PDB entry 7SV5 | X-ray diffraction, 1.72 A resolution | chain A

[Chain A]
Molecule: Surface (S-) layer glycoprotein
Source organism: Paenibacillus alvei
Notes: fragment: SLH domains
UniProtKB: C1JZ07 (C1JZ07_PAEAL); residue numbers follow UniProt; this construct covers 21-193
Sequence (182 residues; numbered 21 to 202; the number before each row is that of its first residue):
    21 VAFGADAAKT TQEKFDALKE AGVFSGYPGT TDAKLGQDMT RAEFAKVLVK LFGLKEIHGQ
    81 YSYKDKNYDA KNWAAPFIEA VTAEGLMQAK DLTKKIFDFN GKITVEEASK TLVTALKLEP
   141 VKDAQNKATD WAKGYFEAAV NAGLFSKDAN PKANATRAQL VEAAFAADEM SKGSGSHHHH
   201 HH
Unresolved in the structure: 21-27, 193-202
Construct notes: engineered mutation Ala-109 (Gly in C1JZ07); expression tag (194-202)
Residues lining bound ligands: D2Y (methyl 2-acetamido-4-O-{2-acetamido-4,6-O-[(1S)-1-carboxyethylidene]-2-deoxy-beta-D-mannopyranosyl}-2-deoxy-beta-D-glucopyranoside): Phe-35, Phe-44, Ser-45, Gly-46, Tyr-47, Pro-48, Glu-63, Lys-66, Val-67, Trp-93, Arg-177
Reported in the primary citation:
  - binding site for D2Y: Gly-46, Pro-48, Glu-63, Trp-93, Arg-177
  - conformationally variable residues (loop rearrangement): Tyr-47, Pro-48, Gly-49

[Overview]
Bound to chain A: compound D2Y. From the paper: a binding site for D2Y at Gly-46, Pro-48 and Glu-63 among
others; conformational variability at Tyr-47, Pro-48 and Gly-49.
Chain A is Surface (S-) layer glycoprotein (Paenibacillus alvei); the structure, Crystal structure of
SpaA-SLH/G109A in complex with 4,6-Pyr-beta-D-ManNAc-(1->4)-beta-D-GlcNAcOMe, was determined by X-ray
diffraction, deposited together with 7SV3, 7SV4 and 7SV6.
